7WOW - chains A and D of the 9 polymer chains in the assembly; structure by electron microscopy, 6.11 A resolution (low resolution: residue-level contacts below are approximate; hydrogen-bond / salt-bridge calls are withheld).

# Chain A
Name: Spike glycoprotein
Organism: Severe acute respiratory syndrome coronavirus 2
Reference sequence: P0DTC2 (SPIKE_SARS2); aligned to UniProt positions 1-1208 over residues 1-1208
Sequence (1285 residues; numbered 1 to 1288 plus 5 insertion-coded residues; 8 numbers in that range are skipped by the numbering (no residue carries them; nothing is unmodelled there); the number before each row is that of its first residue; a row labelled like 177A-177E holds insertion residues (177A, then the next letters in order)):
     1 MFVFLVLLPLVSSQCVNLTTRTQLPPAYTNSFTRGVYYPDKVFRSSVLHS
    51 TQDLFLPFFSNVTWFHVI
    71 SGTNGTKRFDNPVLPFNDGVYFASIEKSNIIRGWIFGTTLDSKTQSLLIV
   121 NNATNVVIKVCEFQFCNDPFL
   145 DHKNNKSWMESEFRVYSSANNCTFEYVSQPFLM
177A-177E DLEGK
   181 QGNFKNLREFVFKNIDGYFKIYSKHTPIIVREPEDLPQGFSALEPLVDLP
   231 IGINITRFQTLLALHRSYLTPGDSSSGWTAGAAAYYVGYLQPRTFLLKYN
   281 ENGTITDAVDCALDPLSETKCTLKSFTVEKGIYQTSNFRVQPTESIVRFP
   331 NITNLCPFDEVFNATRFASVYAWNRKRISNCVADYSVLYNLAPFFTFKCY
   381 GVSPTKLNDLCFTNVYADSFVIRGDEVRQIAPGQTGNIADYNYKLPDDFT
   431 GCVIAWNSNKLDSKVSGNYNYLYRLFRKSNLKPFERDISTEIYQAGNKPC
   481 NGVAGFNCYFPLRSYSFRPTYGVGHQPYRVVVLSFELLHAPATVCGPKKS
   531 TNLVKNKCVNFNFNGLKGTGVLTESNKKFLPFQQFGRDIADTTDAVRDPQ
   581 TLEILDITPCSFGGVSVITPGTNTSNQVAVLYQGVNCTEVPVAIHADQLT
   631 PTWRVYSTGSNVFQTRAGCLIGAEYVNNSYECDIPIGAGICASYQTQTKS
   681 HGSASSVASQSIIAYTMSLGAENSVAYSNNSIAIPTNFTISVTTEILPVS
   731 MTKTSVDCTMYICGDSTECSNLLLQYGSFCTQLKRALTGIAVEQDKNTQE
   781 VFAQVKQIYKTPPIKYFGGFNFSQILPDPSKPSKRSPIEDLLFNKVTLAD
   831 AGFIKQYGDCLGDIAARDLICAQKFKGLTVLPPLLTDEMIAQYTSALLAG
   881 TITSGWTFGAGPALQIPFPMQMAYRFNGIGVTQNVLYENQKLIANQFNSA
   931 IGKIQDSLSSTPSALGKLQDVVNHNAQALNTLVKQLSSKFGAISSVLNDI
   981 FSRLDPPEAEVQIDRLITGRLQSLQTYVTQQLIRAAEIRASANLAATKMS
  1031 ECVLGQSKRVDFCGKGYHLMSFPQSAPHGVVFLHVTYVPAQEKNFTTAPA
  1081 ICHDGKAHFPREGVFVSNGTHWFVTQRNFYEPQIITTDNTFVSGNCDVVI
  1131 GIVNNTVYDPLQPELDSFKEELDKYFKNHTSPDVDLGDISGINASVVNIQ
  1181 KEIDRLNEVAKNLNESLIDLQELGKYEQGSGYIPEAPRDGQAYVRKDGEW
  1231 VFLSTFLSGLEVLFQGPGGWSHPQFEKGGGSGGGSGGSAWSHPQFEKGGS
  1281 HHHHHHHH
Unresolved in the structure: 1-23, 71-78, 145-155, 177A-177E, 248-260, 621-640, 677-688, 828-846, 1148-1288
Differences from the reference sequence: variant Val67 (Ala in P0DTC2), Ile95 (Thr in P0DTC2), Asp145 (Gly142 in P0DTC2), Ile209 (Leu212 in P0DTC2), Asp339 (Gly in P0DTC2), Leu371 (Ser in P0DTC2), Pro373 (Ser in P0DTC2), Phe375 (Ser in P0DTC2), Asn417 (Lys in P0DTC2), Lys440 (Asn in P0DTC2), Ser446 (Gly in P0DTC2), Asn477 (Ser in P0DTC2), Lys478 (Thr in P0DTC2), Ala484 (Glu in P0DTC2), Arg493 (Gln in P0DTC2), Ser496 (Gly in P0DTC2), Arg498 (Gln in P0DTC2), Tyr501 (Asn in P0DTC2), His505 (Tyr in P0DTC2), Lys547 (Thr in P0DTC2), Gly614 (Asp in P0DTC2), Tyr655 (His in P0DTC2), Lys679 (Asn in P0DTC2), His681 (Pro in P0DTC2), Lys764 (Asn in P0DTC2), Tyr796 (Asp in P0DTC2), Pro817 (Phe in P0DTC2), Lys856 (Asn in P0DTC2), His954 (Gln in P0DTC2), Lys969 (Asn in P0DTC2), Phe981 (Leu in P0DTC2); insertion (212-214); engineered mutation Gly682 (Arg in P0DTC2), Ser683 (Arg in P0DTC2), Ser685 (Arg in P0DTC2), Pro892 (Ala in P0DTC2), Pro899 (Ala in P0DTC2), Pro942 (Ala in P0DTC2), Pro986 (Lys in P0DTC2), Pro987 (Val in P0DTC2); expression tag (1209-1288)
UniProt features mapped onto this chain:
  - region: Asn280 to Cys301 (Putative superantigen), Arg403 to Asp405 (Integrin-binding motif), Asn448 to Phe456 (Immunodominant HLA epitope recognized by the CD8+), Ser816 to Tyr837 (Fusion peptide 1), Lys835 to Phe855 (Fusion peptide 2), Asp1163 to Glu1202 (Heptad repeat 2)
  - site: Arg815, Ser816 (Cleavage)
  - glycosylation: Asn17 (N-linked (GlcNAc...) (complex) asparagine), Asn61 (N-linked (GlcNAc...) (hybrid) asparagine), Asn74 (N-linked (GlcNAc...) (complex) asparagine), Asn122 (N-linked (GlcNAc...) (hybrid) asparagine), Asn149 (N-linked (GlcNAc...) (complex) asparagine), Asn165 (N-linked (GlcNAc...) (complex) asparagine), Asn234 (N-linked (GlcNAc...) (high mannose) asparagine), Asn282 (N-linked (GlcNAc...) (complex) asparagine), Thr323 (O-linked (GalNAc) threonine), Ser325 (O-linked (HexNAc...) serine), Asn331 (N-linked (GlcNAc...) (complex) asparagine), Asn343 (N-linked (GlcNAc...) (complex) asparagine), Asn603 (N-linked (GlcNAc...) (hybrid) asparagine), Asn616 (N-linked (GlcNAc...) (complex) asparagine), Asn657 (N-linked (GlcNAc...) (complex) asparagine), Thr676 (O-linked (GlcNAc...) threonine), Thr678 (O-linked (GlcNAc...) threonine), Asn709 (N-linked (GlcNAc...) (high mannose) asparagine), Asn717 (N-linked (GlcNAc...) (hybrid) asparagine), Asn801 (N-linked (GlcNAc...) (hybrid) asparagine) and 6 more in UniProt
Cystine bridges: Cys131-Cys166, Cys291-Cys301, Cys336-Cys361, Cys379-Cys432, Cys391-Cys525, Cys480-Cys488, Cys538-Cys590, Cys617-Cys649, Cys662-Cys671, Cys738-Cys760, Cys743-Cys749, Cys1032-Cys1043, Cys1082-Cys1126

# Chain D
Name: 16L9 Fv
Organism: Homo sapiens
Sequence (247 residues; row label = number of the first residue in the row):
     1 QSVLTQPPSASGSPGQSVTISCTGTSSDFGGYNSVSWYQQHPGKAPKLMI
    51 YEVSKRPSGVPDRFSGSKSGNTASLTVSGLQAEDEADYYCSSYAGSNNFD
   101 VFGTGTKVTVLGGGGSGGGGSGGGGSEVQLVESGGGLIQPGGSLRLSCAA
   151 SGFTVSSNYMSWVRQAPGKGLEWVSVIYSGGSTYYADSVKGRFTISRDNS
   201 ENTLYLQMNSLRAEDTAVYYCARGEIQPYYYYGMDVWGQGTTVTVSS
Unresolved in the structure: 1-2, 115-123
Cystine bridges: Cys22-Cys90, Cys148-Cys221

# How chain A and chain D interact
Contacting residue pairs (39; chain A residue first):
  Arg403(A) - Tyr32(D)
  Asp405(A) - Ser96(D)
  Thr415(A) - Gly181(D)
  Thr415(A) - Tyr184(D)
  Gly416(A) - Ser182(D)
  Gly416(A) - Tyr184(D)
  Asn417(A) - Tyr178(D)
  Asp420(A) - Gly181(D)
  Asp420(A) - Ser182(D)
  Tyr421(A) - Tyr159(D)
  Tyr421(A) - Tyr178(D)
  Tyr421(A) - Ser179(D)
  Leu455(A) - Tyr159(D)
  Phe456(A) - Tyr159(D)
  Phe456(A) - Tyr230(D)
  Phe456(A) - Tyr232(D)
  Arg457(A) - Tyr159(D)
  Arg457(A) - Ser179(D)
  Lys458(A) - Ser179(D)
  Asn460(A) - Gly181(D)
  Tyr473(A) - Ser157(D)
  Ala475(A) - Phe153(D)
  Ala475(A) - Thr154(D)
  Ala475(A) - Ser157(D)
  Gly476(A) - Thr154(D)
  Asn477(A) - Gly152(D)
  Asn477(A) - Thr154(D)
  Phe486(A) - Gly233(D)
  Phe486(A) - Met234(D)
  Tyr489(A) - Phe153(D)
  Tyr489(A) - Tyr230(D)
  Tyr489(A) - Tyr232(D)
  Tyr489(A) - Gly233(D)
  Phe490(A) - Tyr230(D)
  Arg493(A) - Tyr32(D)
  Tyr501(A) - Asp28(D)
  Gly502(A) - Asp28(D)
  His505(A) - Gly30(D)
  His505(A) - Gly31(D)
Other interface residues (no listed pair), chain A (27 interface residues in all): Ser459, Asn487, Ser496, Thr500
Other interface residues (no listed pair), chain D (21 interface residues in all): Ala94, Gly180

# Overview
Chain A and chain D form an interface of 27 and 21 residues respectively.
Chain A is Spike glycoprotein (Severe acute respiratory syndrome coronavirus 2) and chain D is 16L9 Fv (Homo
sapiens); the structure, The state 6 of Omicron Spike with bispecific antibody FD01, was determined by
electron microscopy (same publication as 7WOP, 7WOQ, 7WOR, 7WOS, 7WOU and 7WOV).
